Entry 7D3U (electron microscopy, 3.00 A resolution); this record covers chains D and A of the 6 polymer chains in the assembly.

# Chain D
Molecule: Monovalent Na+/H+ antiporter subunit D
From: Dietzia sp. DQ12-45-1b
Reference sequence: A0A221C8X0 (A0A221C8X0_9ACTN); residue numbers follow UniProt; this construct covers 1-574
Amino-acid sequence (574 residues; each row starts with the number of its first residue):
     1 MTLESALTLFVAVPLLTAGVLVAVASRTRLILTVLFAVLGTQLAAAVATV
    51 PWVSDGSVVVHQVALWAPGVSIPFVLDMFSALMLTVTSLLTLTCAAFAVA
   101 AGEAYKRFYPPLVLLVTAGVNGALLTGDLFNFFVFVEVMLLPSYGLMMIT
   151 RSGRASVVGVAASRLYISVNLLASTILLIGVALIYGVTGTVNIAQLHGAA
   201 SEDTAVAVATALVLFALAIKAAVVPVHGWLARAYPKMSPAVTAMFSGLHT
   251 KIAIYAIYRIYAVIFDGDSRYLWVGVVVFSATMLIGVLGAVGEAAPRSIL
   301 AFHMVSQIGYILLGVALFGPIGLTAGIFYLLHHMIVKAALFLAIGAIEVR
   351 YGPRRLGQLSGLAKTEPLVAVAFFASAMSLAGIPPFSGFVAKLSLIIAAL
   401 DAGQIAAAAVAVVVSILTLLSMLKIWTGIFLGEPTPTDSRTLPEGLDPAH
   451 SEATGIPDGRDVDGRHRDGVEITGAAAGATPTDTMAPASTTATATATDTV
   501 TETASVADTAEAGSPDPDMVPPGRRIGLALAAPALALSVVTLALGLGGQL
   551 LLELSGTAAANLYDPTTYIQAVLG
Not modelled in the structure: 477-516
What the authors report for this chain:
  - mutagenesis - E137A, K220A, K251A, K392A: abolished growth

# Chain A
Molecule: Monovalent Na+/H+ antiporter subunit A
From: Dietzia sp. DQ12-45-1b
Reference sequence: A0A221C8X2 (A0A221C8X2_9ACTN); residue numbers follow UniProt; this construct covers 2-958
Amino-acid sequence (958 residues; each row starts with the number of its first residue):
     1 VTLTLALAVAFGIAAISPLLARTMGRDAGWPLAAMLGGLALYIWFAIPVD
    51 TVASVEWMPALGVELRLSLDPLARVFTMIVLGIGAVVMAYSSRYLGRGSG
   101 HGGYYGLMTLFAASMLGLVLADDVVVLFVAWEFTTLCSFFLITLAGPKGT
   151 QPAVRTLLVTVAGGLCLLTAAALMVVRTGTTVLSEILVDPVWSADPAFAA
   201 VIAVLIAMAAFTKSAQFPFQAWLPDAMVAATPVSAYLHAAAMVKAGIYLL
   251 LRFSEALHDVPVWNLLLITCGMTTAVLGAVFAMQRDDLKELLAYSTISQL
   301 GFLVATIGVGTPAAMVAAIIHTIAHALFKSSLFMFVGVVDHQTGTRAMSG
   351 LPRLYRIMPGTAIGVGLAAASMAGLPPLLGFVSKEWMFKSMLDAPGGAWA
   401 GPALGALAVFAATFTFAYSARFLLGGFVTHGPPAGPGPEPVHSTPETIEA
   451 PRASFFLPAALPAVLGLVLGLTGFLLEPAVAAAARASIGEGYEADFGLWH
   501 GFAPELFMSMIVITLGIVLVVVRHPVDRFLDRELAPITGVATVDALRRWA
   551 IAGGARVGDVTRTDRISRHVWAVLLVLVALAAVGVVAVRPEPEVGSPVRA
   601 EDWIVVVLLVVGTAAMVISRSRLGAVANVGIVGFAMALWFFTLGAVDVAL
   651 TQLLVEVLTVVVIVLVLQRLPRAFHTVSRSRTLVSAAVAIVVGLASGAAV
   701 WAMTGRRELSDVGRYFLDNAEQDTGGINVVNTVLVDYRALDTLGELTVLG
   751 VAGLAVILALHARRALPRRDVPLAVHADSPLLSAQDNGVFLRTFARILGP
   801 LIVLLSLYFLVRGHNAPGGGFNSALIGGAGIAIYYLRAPSDKAARIRVPY
   851 VAVIAAGVIIGVVTGLAGFVDGSFLLPLHAYLGDVHLTTALIFDVGVYLA
   901 VLGVIMAAIDKLGGDDRSDEPAVPPPPPTGPGAEATAPAATEDADRVIDV
   951 TDNREVQA
Not modelled in the structure: 429-445, 922-958
Sequence notes: expression tag (1)
What the authors report for this chain:
  - mutagenesis - A240DEL: abolished growth in response to NaCl
  - mutagenesis - E132A, K213A, E656A, E745A: abolished growth
  - mutagenesis - K244A, K329A, K384A, E385A: decreased growth
  - contacts within the chain: Lys-244/His-325, His-325/Lys-329

# How chain D and chain A interact
Pairs across the interface - 185 pairs, chain D then chain A:
  Met-1(D) / Phe-869(A)  hydrophobic
  Met-1(D) / Gly-872(A)
  Ser-5(D) / Phe-869(A)
  Ser-5(D) / Gly-872(A)
  Ser-5(D) / Ser-873(A)
  Thr-8(D) / Phe-869(A)
  Thr-8(D) / Phe-874(A)
  Leu-9(D) / Phe-869(A)  hydrophobic
  Ala-12(D) / Val-862(A)
  Ala-12(D) / Leu-866(A)  hydrophobic
  Ala-12(D) / Phe-874(A)  hydrophobic
  Leu-15(D) / Leu-743(A)  hydrophobic
  Leu-15(D) / Thr-747(A)
  Leu-15(D) / Val-858(A)
  Leu-15(D) / Val-862(A)
  Leu-16(D) / Val-862(A)
  Leu-16(D) / Val-863(A)  hydrophobic
  Gly-19(D) / Ala-855(A)
  Gly-19(D) / Ile-859(A)
  Val-20(D) / Ile-859(A)  hydrophobic
  Val-22(D) / Leu-754(A)  hydrophobic
  Val-22(D) / Val-851(A)  hydrophobic
  Val-22(D) / Ala-855(A)  hydrophobic
  Ala-23(D) / Ala-855(A)
  His-61(D) / Ser-873(A)  hydrogen bond
  Val-63(D) / Leu-740(A)  hydrophobic
  Val-63(D) / Phe-874(A)
  Ala-64(D) / Asp-736(A)
  Ala-64(D) / Ser-873(A)  hydrogen bond (backbone-side chain)
  Ala-64(D) / Phe-874(A)
  Ala-64(D) / Leu-875(A)
  Ala-64(D) / Leu-876(A)
  Leu-65(D) / Gly-872(A)
  Trp-66(D) / Asp-723(A)
  Trp-66(D) / Asp-736(A)  hydrogen bond (side chain-backbone)
  Trp-66(D) / Tyr-737(A)
  Gly-69(D) / Val-712(A)
  Val-70(D) / Tyr-715(A)  hydrophobic
  Val-70(D) / Phe-716(A)  hydrophobic
  Ile-72(D) / Arg-738(A)
  Ile-72(D) / Leu-740(A)  hydrophobic
  Ile-72(D) / Asp-741(A)
  Phe-74(D) / Leu-740(A)  hydrophobic
  Arg-107(D) / Leu-758(A)
  Phe-108(D) / Ile-757(A)  hydrophobic
  Phe-108(D) / Leu-758(A)  hydrophobic
  Phe-108(D) / Val-851(A)  hydrophobic
  Leu-112(D) / Leu-758(A)  hydrophobic
  Leu-115(D) / Val-751(A)  hydrophobic
  Asp-128(D) / Arg-738(A)  salt bridge
  Phe-130(D) / Asp-741(A)
  Asn-131(D) / Asp-741(A)
  Val-134(D) / Asp-741(A)
  Phe-135(D) / Leu-740(A)  hydrophobic
  Glu-137(D) / Val-748(A)
  Val-138(D) / Gly-744(A)
  Val-138(D) / Val-748(A)  hydrophobic
  Leu-141(D) / Val-748(A)
  Leu-141(D) / Val-751(A)
  Pro-142(D) / Val-751(A)
  Gly-145(D) / Ala-755(A)
  Gly-145(D) / Leu-758(A)
  Ile-149(D) / Leu-758(A)  hydrophobic
  Gly-153(D) / Ala-762(A)
  Arg-154(D) / Ala-762(A)
  Ala-155(D) / Ala-762(A)
  Ala-155(D) / Arg-763(A)  hydrogen bond (backbone-side chain)
  Ser-156(D) / Arg-763(A)
  Val-160(D) / Arg-763(A)
  Leu-165(D) / His-569(A)
  Ser-168(D) / Ile-566(A)
  Leu-172(D) / Val-570(A)  hydrophobic
  Leu-172(D) / Val-573(A)  hydrophobic
  Ile-176(D) / Val-573(A)  hydrophobic
  Ile-176(D) / Leu-577(A)  hydrophobic
  Leu-183(D) / Met-703(A)  hydrophobic
  Tyr-185(D) / Arg-707(A)  hydrogen bond (backbone-side chain)
  Tyr-185(D) / Ser-710(A)  hydrogen bond
  Gly-186(D) / Met-703(A)
  Gly-186(D) / Thr-704(A)
  Gly-186(D) / Arg-707(A)  hydrogen bond (backbone-side chain)
  Val-187(D) / Met-703(A)  hydrogen bond (backbone-backbone)
  Val-187(D) / Arg-707(A)
  Thr-188(D) / Arg-707(A)  hydrogen bond (backbone-side chain)
  Gly-189(D) / Arg-707(A)
  Gly-189(D) / Ser-710(A)
  Thr-190(D) / Val-712(A)
  Val-191(D) / Arg-738(A)
  Thr-204(D) / Ala-587(A)  hydrogen bond (side chain-backbone)
  Thr-204(D) / Val-588(A)
  Ala-205(D) / Met-703(A)
  Val-208(D) / Gly-584(A)
  Val-208(D) / Ala-587(A)  hydrophobic
  Val-208(D) / Val-588(A)  hydrophobic
  Val-208(D) / Met-703(A)  hydrophobic
  Ala-211(D) / Leu-580(A)  hydrophobic
  Leu-212(D) / Leu-577(A)  hydrophobic
  Leu-212(D) / Leu-580(A)  hydrophobic
  Phe-215(D) / Val-573(A)
  Phe-215(D) / Val-576(A)  hydrophobic
  Phe-215(D) / Leu-577(A)  hydrophobic
  Ile-219(D) / Val-573(A)  hydrophobic
  Pro-225(D) / Ala-572(A)
  Pro-225(D) / Val-576(A)  hydrophobic
  Val-226(D) / Ala-572(A)
  Val-226(D) / Val-573(A)  hydrophobic
  His-227(D) / Thr-561(A)
  Gly-228(D) / Thr-561(A)
  Gly-228(D) / His-569(A)
  Trp-229(D) / His-569(A)
  Arg-232(D) / Thr-561(A)
  Arg-232(D) / Arg-562(A)  hydrogen bond (side chain-backbone)
  Arg-232(D) / Asp-564(A)  salt bridge
  Lys-236(D) / Asp-564(A)  salt bridge
  Ile-285(D) / Val-557(A)  hydrophobic
  Leu-288(D) / Gly-554(A)
  Leu-288(D) / Val-557(A)  hydrophobic
  Gly-289(D) / Gly-554(A)
  Val-291(D) / Ala-550(A)
  Val-291(D) / Ile-551(A)
  Gly-292(D) / Ile-551(A)
  Gly-292(D) / Gly-554(A)
  Gly-292(D) / Ala-555(A)
  Glu-293(D) / Arg-562(A)  salt bridge
  Phe-374(D) / Phe-139(A)  hydrophobic
  Phe-374(D) / Phe-140(A)  hydrophobic
  Met-378(D) / Leu-136(A)  hydrophobic
  Ile-383(D) / Glu-132(A)
  Ile-383(D) / Leu-136(A)  hydrophobic
  Pro-384(D) / Phe-128(A)  hydrophobic
  Pro-384(D) / Val-129(A)  hydrophobic
  Pro-384(D) / Glu-132(A)
  Pro-385(D) / Phe-133(A)  hydrophobic
  Phe-389(D) / Val-125(A)  hydrophobic
  Phe-389(D) / Phe-128(A)  hydrophobic
  Phe-389(D) / Val-129(A)  hydrophobic
  Val-390(D) / Met-58(A)  hydrophobic
  Lys-392(D) / Leu-165(A)
  Lys-392(D) / Leu-168(A)
  Leu-393(D) / Val-125(A)  hydrophobic
  Leu-393(D) / Leu-168(A)  hydrophobic
  Ile-396(D) / Leu-168(A)  hydrophobic
  Ile-396(D) / Ala-172(A)  hydrophobic
  Ile-397(D) / Val-175(A)  hydrophobic
  Ile-397(D) / Val-176(A)
  Leu-400(D) / Ala-172(A)  hydrophobic
  Leu-400(D) / Leu-173(A)
  Leu-400(D) / Val-176(A)  hydrophobic
  Val-412(D) / Leu-165(A)  hydrophobic
  Val-412(D) / Thr-169(A)
  Ser-415(D) / Leu-165(A)
  Ile-416(D) / Val-161(A)  hydrophobic
  Ile-416(D) / Ala-162(A)  hydrophobic
  Ile-416(D) / Leu-165(A)  hydrophobic
  Leu-419(D) / Val-161(A)  hydrophobic
  Leu-420(D) / Leu-158(A)  hydrophobic
  Leu-420(D) / Ala-550(A)  hydrophobic
  Leu-423(D) / Phe-139(A)  hydrophobic
  Leu-423(D) / Leu-157(A)  hydrophobic
  Lys-424(D) / Ile-551(A)
  Trp-426(D) / Phe-139(A)
  Thr-427(D) / Thr-150(A)
  Thr-427(D) / Val-154(A)
  Leu-431(D) / Thr-150(A)
  Glu-433(D) / Pro-147(A)
  Glu-452(D) / Arg-764(A)
  Ala-453(D) / Ala-762(A)
  Ala-453(D) / Arg-763(A)
  Ala-453(D) / Arg-764(A)
  Thr-454(D) / His-761(A)
  Thr-454(D) / Arg-764(A)
  Gly-455(D) / His-761(A)  hydrogen bond (backbone-backbone)
  Ile-456(D) / Leu-758(A)  hydrophobic
  Ile-456(D) / His-761(A)
  Ile-456(D) / Ala-762(A)  hydrophobic
  Pro-457(D) / His-761(A)
  Gly-545(D) / Trp-57(A)
  Leu-546(D) / Trp-57(A)  hydrogen bond (backbone-side chain)
  Gln-549(D) / Trp-57(A)
  Gln-549(D) / Met-58(A)
  Gln-549(D) / Pro-59(A)
  Gln-549(D) / Ala-60(A)  hydrogen bond (side chain-backbone)
  Leu-552(D) / Met-58(A)  hydrophobic
  Leu-552(D) / Ala-60(A)  hydrophobic
  Leu-552(D) / Leu-61(A)  hydrophobic
Other interface residues (no listed pair), chain D (117 interface residues in all): Ala-6, Gln-62, Met-148, Val-157, Arg-164, Val-169, Ala-209, Phe-302, Ser-394, Asp-401, Leu-417, Gly-548
Other interface residues (no listed pair), chain A (96 interface residues in all): Thr-143, Gln-151, Arg-547, Gly-558, Arg-565, Ala-699, Gly-713, Thr-724, Leu-749, Ala-759, Arg-917

# Summary
Chain D and chain A form an interface of 117 and 96 residues respectively, with 14 hydrogen bonds and 4 salt
bridges. Among the polar pairs are Asp-128(D)/Arg-738(A), Arg-232(D)/Asp-564(A) and Lys-236(D)/Asp-564(A). The
paper reports that E137A, K220A and K251A of chain D, among others, abolish growth; contacts within the chain
involving Lys-244(A), His-325(A) and Lys-329(A); 13 substitutions were tested in all.
Here chain D is Monovalent Na+/H+ antiporter subunit D and chain A is Monovalent Na+/H+ antiporter subunit A,
both from Dietzia sp. DQ12-45-1b. Entry 7D3U (Structure of Mrp complex from Dietzia sp. DQ12-45-1b) was
determined by electron microscopy.
